9CZN - chains A and C of the 20 polymer chains in the assembly; structure by electron microscopy, 2.60 A resolution.

[Chain A (and C)]
Protein: Amyloid-beta protein 42
From: Homo sapiens
Notes: chain C of this document is another copy of the same molecule, construct and numbering; everything in this record applies to it too
UniProtKB: P05067 (A4_HUMAN); residues 9-42 here correspond to UniProt positions 680-713 (UniProt number = residue number + 671)
Sequence (34 residues; row label = number of the first residue in the row):
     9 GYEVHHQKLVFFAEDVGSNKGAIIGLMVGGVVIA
Reported in the primary citation:
  - contacts within the chain: Lys-16/Glu-22 (salt bridge)

[Interface between chain A and chain C]
Pairs across the interface - 79 pairs, chain A then chain C:
  Gly-9(A) with Gly-9(C)
  Tyr-10(A) with Gly-9(C), hydrogen bond (backbone-backbone); Tyr-10(C), hydrophobic; Glu-11(C), hydrogen bond (backbone-backbone)
  Glu-11(A) with Glu-11(C); His-13(C), salt bridge
  Val-12(A) with Glu-11(C), hydrogen bond (backbone-backbone); Val-12(C); His-13(C), hydrogen bond (backbone-backbone); Gln-15(C), hydrogen bond (backbone-side chain)
  His-13(A) with His-13(C); Gln-15(C)
  His-14(A) with His-13(C), hydrogen bond (backbone-backbone); His-14(C)
  Gln-15(A) with His-14(C); Gln-15(C), hydrogen bond; Lys-16(C), hydrogen bond (backbone-backbone)
  Lys-16(A) with Lys-16(C); Glu-22(C), salt bridge
  Leu-17(A) with Lys-16(C), hydrogen bond (backbone-backbone); Leu-17(C); Val-18(C), hydrogen bond (backbone-backbone)
  Val-18(A) with Val-18(C)
  Phe-19(A) with Val-18(C), hydrogen bond (backbone-backbone); Phe-19(C)
  Phe-20(A) with Phe-19(C), hydrogen bond (backbone-backbone); Phe-20(C)
  Ala-21(A) with Val-18(C); Phe-20(C), hydrogen bond (backbone-backbone); Ala-21(C)
  Glu-22(A) with Ala-21(C); Glu-22(C), hydrogen bond (backbone-backbone); Asp-23(C), hydrogen bond (backbone-backbone)
  Asp-23(A) with Asp-23(C)
  Val-24(A) with Ala-21(C), hydrophobic; Asp-23(C), hydrogen bond (backbone-backbone); Val-24(C); Gly-25(C), hydrogen bond (backbone-backbone)
  Ser-26(A) with Ser-26(C)
  Asn-27(A) with Ser-26(C), hydrogen bond (backbone-backbone); Asn-27(C), hydrogen bond; Lys-28(C), hydrogen bond (backbone-backbone); Gly-29(C), hydrogen bond (backbone-backbone); Ala-30(C); Ile-31(C)
  Lys-28(A) with Gly-29(C); Ala-42(C)
  Gly-29(A) with Gly-29(C); Ala-30(C), hydrogen bond (backbone-backbone); Ala-42(C)
  Ala-30(A) with Ala-30(C); Ala-42(C)
  Ile-31(A) with Phe-20(C), hydrophobic; Ala-30(C), hydrogen bond (backbone-backbone); Ile-31(C); Ile-32(C), hydrogen bond (backbone-backbone)
  Ile-32(A) with Ile-32(C)
  Gly-33(A) with Phe-20(C); Ile-32(C), hydrogen bond (backbone-backbone); Gly-33(C), hydrogen bond (backbone-backbone)
  Leu-34(A) with Phe-19(C), hydrophobic; Gly-33(C), hydrogen bond (backbone-backbone); Leu-34(C); Met-35(C), hydrogen bond (backbone-backbone)
  Met-35(A) with Met-35(C), hydrophobic
  Val-36(A) with Met-35(C), hydrogen bond (backbone-backbone); Val-36(C), hydrogen bond (backbone-backbone)
  Gly-37(A) with Val-36(C), hydrogen bond (backbone-backbone); Gly-37(C); Gly-38(C), hydrogen bond (backbone-backbone)
  Gly-38(A) with Gly-38(C)
  Val-39(A) with Gly-38(C), hydrogen bond (backbone-backbone); Val-39(C); Val-40(C), hydrogen bond (backbone-backbone)
  Val-40(A) with Val-40(C)
  Ile-41(A) with Val-40(C), hydrogen bond (backbone-backbone); Ile-41(C); Ala-42(C), hydrogen bond (backbone-backbone)
  Ala-42(A) with Ala-42(C)
Other interface residues (no listed pair), chain A (34 interface residues in all): Gly-25
The authors on this interface:
  - specific contacts: Lys-28(A)/Ala-42(C)

[Overview]
Chain A and chain C each contribute 34 residues to their interface; the contacts include 36 hydrogen bonds and
2 salt bridges. Among the polar pairs are Glu-11(A)/His-13(C), Lys-16(A)/Glu-22(C) and Val-12(A)/Gln-15(C).
The authors report a contact between Lys-28(A) and Ala-42(C). From the paper: contacts within the chain
involving Lys-16(A) and Glu-22(A).
Both chains are Amyloid-beta protein 42 (Homo sapiens). Entry 9CZN (Type Ic amyloid-beta 42 filaments in
dominantly inherited Alzheimer disease with cotton wool plaques) was determined by electron microscopy (same
publication as 9CZI, 9CZL and 9CZP).
